5OA7 - chain A; structure by X-ray diffraction, 1.65 A resolution.

== Chain A ==
Protein: Iron/alpha-ketoglutarate-dependent dioxygenase asqJ
Source organism: Emericella nidulans (strain FGSC A4 / ATCC 38163 / CBS 112.46 / NRRL 194 / M139)
Notes: EC 1.14.-.-
UniProtKB: Q5AR53 (ASQJ_EMENI); residues 2-308 here correspond to UniProt positions 110-416 (UniProt number = residue number + 108)
Sequence (308 residues; each row starts with the number of its first residue):
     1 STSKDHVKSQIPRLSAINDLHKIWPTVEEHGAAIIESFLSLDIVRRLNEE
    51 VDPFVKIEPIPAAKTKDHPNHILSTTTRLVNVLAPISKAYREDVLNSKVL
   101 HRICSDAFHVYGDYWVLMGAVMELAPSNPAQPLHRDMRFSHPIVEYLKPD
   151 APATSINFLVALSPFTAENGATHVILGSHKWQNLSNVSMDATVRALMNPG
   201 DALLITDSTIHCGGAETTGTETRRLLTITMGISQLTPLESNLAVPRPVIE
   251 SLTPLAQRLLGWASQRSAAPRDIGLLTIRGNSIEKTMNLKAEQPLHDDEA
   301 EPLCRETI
Disordered / not traced: 1-7, 296-308
Sequence notes: expression tag (1); conflict I72 (Val180 in Q5AR53)
Bound ions: Ni2+: H134, D136, H211 (together with 2-oxoglutaric acid)
Ligand contacts:
  - cyclopeptin (58K): N70, I72, L73, L79, M118, M122, Q131, P132, H134, D136, M137, R138, F139, N157, T227, I273
  - 2-oxoglutaric acid (AKG): L73, M122, L124, Q131, H134, D136, L159, F165, T172, H211, C212, G213, R223, L225
UniProt features mapped onto this chain:
  - binding site (Fe cation): H134, D136, H211
What the authors report for this chain:
  - mutagenesis - F139I: unchanged catalytic activity on cyclopeptin

== Summary ==
Ligands of chain A: 2-oxoglutaric acid and cyclopeptin. The Ni2+ site is built by H134, D136 and H211. Curated
annotation (UniProt) lists 3 Fe cation-binding residues. The paper reports that F139I leaves catalytic
activity on cyclopeptin unchanged.
Chain A is Iron/alpha-ketoglutarate-dependent dioxygenase asqJ (Emericella nidulans (strain FGSC A4 / ATCC
38163 / CBS 112.46 / NRRL 194 / M139)); the structure, Fe(II)/(alpha)ketoglutarate-dependent dioxygenase
AsqJ_V72I mutant in complex with cyclopeptin (1b), was determined by X-ray diffraction together with 5OA4,
5OA8 and 6EOZ from the same study.
